PDB entry 4C0U | electron microscopy, 10.00 A resolution (very low resolution: no residue pairs are listed; an interface is given only as per-side residue counts) | chains A and C of the 5 polymer chains in the assembly

# Chain A
Molecule: VP1
Organism: Human enterovirus 71
UniProtKB: A9X4C2 (A9X4C2_9ENTO); residues 1-298 here correspond to UniProt positions 566-863 (UniProt number = residue number + 565)
Sequence (298 residues; row label = number of the first residue in the row):
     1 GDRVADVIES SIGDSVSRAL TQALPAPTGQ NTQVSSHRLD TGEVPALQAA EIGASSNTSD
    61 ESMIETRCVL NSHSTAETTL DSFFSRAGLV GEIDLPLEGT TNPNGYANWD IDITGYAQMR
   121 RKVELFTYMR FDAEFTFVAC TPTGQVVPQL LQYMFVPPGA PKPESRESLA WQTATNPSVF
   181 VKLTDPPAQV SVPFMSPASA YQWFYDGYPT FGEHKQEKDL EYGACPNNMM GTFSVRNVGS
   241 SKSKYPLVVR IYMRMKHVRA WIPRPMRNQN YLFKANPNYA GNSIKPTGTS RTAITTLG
Disordered / not traced: 1-72, 298

# Chain C
Molecule: VP3
Organism: Human enterovirus 71
UniProtKB: A9X4C2 (A9X4C2_9ENTO); residues 1-242 here correspond to UniProt positions 324-565 (UniProt number = residue number + 323)
Sequence (242 residues; numbered 1 to 242; the number before each row is that of its first residue):
     1 GFPTEPKPGT NQFLTTDDGV SAPILPNFHP TPCIHIPGEV RNLLELCQVE TILEVNNVPT
    61 NATSLMERLR FPVSAQAGKG ELCAVFRADP GRDGPWQSTM LGQLCGYYTQ WSGSLEVTFM
   121 FTGSFMATGK MLIAYTPPGG PLPKDRATAM LGTHVIWDFG LQSSVTLVIP WISNTHYRAH
   181 ARDGVFDYYT TGLVSIWYQT NYVVPIGAPN TAYIIALAAA QKNFTMKLCK DTSHILQTAS
   241 IQ

# Interface between chain A and chain C
At this resolution (10 A) residue pairs are not listed: 68 residues of chain A and 66 of chain C lie at the interface.

# Summary
68 residues of chain A face 66 of chain C across their interface.
Here chain A is VP1 and chain C is VP3, both from Human enterovirus 71. Entry 4C0U (Cryo-EM reconstruction of
enterovirus 71 in complex with a neutralizing antibody E18) was determined by electron microscopy together
with 4C0Y and 4C10 from the same study.
